PDB entry 1ZCA | X-ray diffraction, 2.90 A resolution | chain A

== Chain A ==
Name: G alpha i/12
From: Mus musculus
Notes: fragment: N-terminal residues 1-28 of G alpha i followed by residues 49-379 of G alpha 12
Reference sequence: P27600 (GNA12_MOUSE); the construct lacks a stretch of the UniProt sequence, so the offset changes along the chain: 21-48 = UniProt 1-28; 49-379 = UniProt 48-378
Amino-acid sequence (359 residues; each row starts with the number of its first residue):
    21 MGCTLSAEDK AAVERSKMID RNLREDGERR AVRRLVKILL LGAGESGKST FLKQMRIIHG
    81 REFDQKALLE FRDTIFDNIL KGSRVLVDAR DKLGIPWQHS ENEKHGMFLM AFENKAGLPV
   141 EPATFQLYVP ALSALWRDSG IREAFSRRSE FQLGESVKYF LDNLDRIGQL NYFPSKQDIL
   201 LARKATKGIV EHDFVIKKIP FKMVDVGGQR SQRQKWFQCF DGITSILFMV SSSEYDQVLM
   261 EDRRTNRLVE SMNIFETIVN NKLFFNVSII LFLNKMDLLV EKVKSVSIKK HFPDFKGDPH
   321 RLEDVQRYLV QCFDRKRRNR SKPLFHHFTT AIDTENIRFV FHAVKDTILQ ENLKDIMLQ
Not modelled in the structure: 21-53, 372-379
Ion coordination: Mg2+: S69, T206 (together with GDP, tetrafluoroaluminate)
Ligand contacts:
  - tetrafluoroaluminate: A63, G64, E65, K68, S69, R203, K204, A205, T206, D225, V226, G227, G228, Q229
  - GDP (guanosine-5'-diphosphate): A63, G64, E65, S66, G67, K68, S69, T70, E175, S176, L200, L201, A202, R203, K204, T206, N294, K295, D297, L298, T349, T350, A351, I352
What the authors report for this chain:
  - conformationally variable residues (loop rearrangement): E175

== Overview ==
Bound to chain A: tetrafluoroaluminate and GDP. S69 and T206 form the Mg2+ site. The paper reports
conformational variability at E175.
Chain A is G alpha i/12 (Mus musculus); the structure, Crystal structure of G alpha 12 in complex with GDP,
Mg2+ and AlF4-, was determined by X-ray diffraction (same publication as 1ZCB).
